4R55 - chains A and B of the 3 polymer chains in the assembly; structure by X-ray diffraction, 1.80 A resolution.

# Chain A
Molecule: Chromatin protein Cren7
From: Sulfolobus solfataricus P2
Notes: engineered mutation(s): DELETION
UniProt: Q97ZE3 (CREN7_SULSO); aligned to UniProt positions 1-55 over residues 1-55 (the alignment contains insertions or deletions, so no single offset holds)
Amino-acid sequence (55 residues; row label = number of the first residue in the row):
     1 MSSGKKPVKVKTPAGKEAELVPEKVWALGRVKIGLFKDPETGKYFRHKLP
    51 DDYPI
Unresolved in the structure: 1-2
UniProt features mapped onto this chain:
  - modified residue: Lys16 (N6-methyllysine)

# Chain B
Molecule: 8-nt DNA strand
Sequence (8 nucleotides; row label = number of the first residue in the row):
   101 GTGATCAC

# Interface between chain A and chain B
Residue-residue contacts - 13 pairs, chain A then chain B:
  Lys24(A) - DT105(B)  phosphate contact
  Lys24(A) - DC106(B)  phosphate contact
  Trp26(A) - DA104(B)  hydrogen bond to the base
  Trp26(A) - DT105(B)  hydrogen bond to the sugar
  Ala27(A) - DA104(B)  sugar contact
  Leu28(A) - DG103(B)  hydrogen bond to the base
  Leu28(A) - DA104(B)  base contact
  Gly29(A) - DG103(B)  sugar contact
  Leu35(A) - DC106(B)  sugar contact
  Tyr44(A) - DA107(B)  phosphate contact
  Tyr44(A) - DC108(B)  phosphate contact
  Arg46(A) - DT105(B)  hydrogen bond to the base
  Arg46(A) - DC106(B)  hydrogen bond to the base
Other interface residues (no listed pair), chain A (9 interface residues in all): Val31

# In short
9 residues of chain A and 6 residues of chain B are in contact; the contacts include 5 hydrogen bonds. Polar
contacts include Trp26(A)-DA104(B), Leu28(A)-DG103(B) and Arg46(A)-DT105(B).
Here chain A is Chromatin protein Cren7 (Sulfolobus solfataricus P2) and chain B is an 8-nt DNA strand. Entry
4R55 (The crystal structure of a Cren7 mutant protein GR and dsDNA complex) was determined by X-ray
diffraction together with 4R56 from the same study.
